1EWR - chains A and B; structure by X-ray diffraction, 3.19 A resolution.

[Chain A]
Name: DNA mismatch repair protein muts
Organism: Thermus aquaticus
Reference sequence: Q56215 (MUTS_THEAQ); residues 117-765 here = UniProt positions 117-765
Sequence (649 residues; numbered 117 to 765; the number before each row is that of its first residue):
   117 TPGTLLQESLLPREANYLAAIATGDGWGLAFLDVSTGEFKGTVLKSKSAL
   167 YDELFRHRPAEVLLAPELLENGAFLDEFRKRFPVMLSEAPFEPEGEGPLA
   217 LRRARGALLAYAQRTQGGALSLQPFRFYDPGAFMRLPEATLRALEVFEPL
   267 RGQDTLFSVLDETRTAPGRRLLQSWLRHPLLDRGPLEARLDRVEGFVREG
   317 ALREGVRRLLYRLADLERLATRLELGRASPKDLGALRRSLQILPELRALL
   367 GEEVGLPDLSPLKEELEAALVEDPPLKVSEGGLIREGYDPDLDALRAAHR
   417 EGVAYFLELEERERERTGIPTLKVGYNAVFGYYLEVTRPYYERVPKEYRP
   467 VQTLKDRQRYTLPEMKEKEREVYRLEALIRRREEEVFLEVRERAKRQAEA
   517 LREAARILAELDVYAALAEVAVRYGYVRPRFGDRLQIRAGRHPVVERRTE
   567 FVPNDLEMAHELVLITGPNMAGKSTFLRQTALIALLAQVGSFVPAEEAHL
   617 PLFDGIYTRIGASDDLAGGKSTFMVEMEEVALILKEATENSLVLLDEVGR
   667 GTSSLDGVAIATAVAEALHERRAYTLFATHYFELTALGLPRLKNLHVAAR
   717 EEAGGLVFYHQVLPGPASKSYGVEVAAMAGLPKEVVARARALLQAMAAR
Disordered / not traced: 117-130, 198-202, 328-339, 353-517, 629-634
Sequence notes: modified residue (250, 574, 586, 640, 643, 744, 762)
Modified positions: Mse250, Mse574, Mse586, Mse640, Mse643, Mse744, Mse762 (selenomethionine; parent Met)
UniProt features mapped onto this chain:
  - binding site (ATP): Gly583 to Ser590

[Chain B]
Name: DNA mismatch repair protein muts
Organism: Thermus aquaticus
Reference sequence: Q56215 (MUTS_THEAQ); residues 1117-1765 here correspond to UniProt positions 117-765 (UniProt number = residue number - 1000)
Sequence (649 residues; each row starts with the number of its first residue):
  1117 TPGTLLQESLLPREANYLAAIATGDGWGLAFLDVSTGEFKGTVLKSKSAL
  1167 YDELFRHRPAEVLLAPELLENGAFLDEFRKRFPVMLSEAPFEPEGEGPLA
  1217 LRRARGALLAYAQRTQGGALSLQPFRFYDPGAFMRLPEATLRALEVFEPL
  1267 RGQDTLFSVLDETRTAPGRRLLQSWLRHPLLDRGPLEARLDRVEGFVREG
  1317 ALREGVRRLLYRLADLERLATRLELGRASPKDLGALRRSLQILPELRALL
  1367 GEEVGLPDLSPLKEELEAALVEDPPLKVSEGGLIREGYDPDLDALRAAHR
  1417 EGVAYFLELEERERERTGIPTLKVGYNAVFGYYLEVTRPYYERVPKEYRP
  1467 VQTLKDRQRYTLPEMKEKEREVYRLEALIRRREEEVFLEVRERAKRQAEA
  1517 LREAARILAELDVYAALAEVAVRYGYVRPRFGDRLQIRAGRHPVVERRTE
  1567 FVPNDLEMAHELVLITGPNMAGKSTFLRQTALIALLAQVGSFVPAEEAHL
  1617 PLFDGIYTRIGASDDLAGGKSTFMVEMEEVALILKEATENSLVLLDEVGR
  1667 GTSSLDGVAIATAVAEALHERRAYTLFATHYFELTALGLPRLKNLHVAAR
  1717 EEAGGLVFYHQVLPGPASKSYGVEVAAMAGLPKEVVARARALLQAMAAR
Disordered / not traced: 1197-1201, 1392-1497, 1629-1634, 1763-1765
Sequence notes: modified residue (1250, 1574, 1586, 1640, 1643, 1744, 1762)
Modified positions: Mse1250, Mse1574, Mse1586, Mse1640, Mse1643, Mse1744, Mse1762 (selenomethionine; parent Met)
UniProt features mapped onto this chain:
  - binding site (ATP): Gly1583 to Ser1590

[Interface between chain A and chain B]
Residue-residue contacts (67):
  Asn585(A) - Ser1637(B)
  Asn585(A) - Gly1667(B)
  Mse586(A) - Lys1636(B)
  Mse586(A) - Ser1637(B)
  Mse586(A) - Mse1640(B)  hydrophobic
  Lys636(A) - Mse1586(B)
  Ser637(A) - Asn1585(B)
  Ser637(A) - Mse1586(B)
  Phe639(A) - Val1741(B)  hydrophobic
  Mse640(A) - Mse1586(B)  hydrophobic
  Mse640(A) - Ala1745(B)  hydrophobic
  Mse643(A) - Ala1742(B)  hydrophobic
  Mse643(A) - Ala1745(B)  hydrophobic
  Mse643(A) - Leu1747(B)
  Glu644(A) - Ala1745(B)
  Ala647(A) - Gly1746(B)
  Leu650(A) - Pro1748(B)
  Lys651(A) - Gly1746(B)  hydrogen bond (side chain-backbone)
  Lys651(A) - Pro1748(B)
  Glu663(A) - Gly1667(B)
  Gly667(A) - Asn1585(B)
  Gly667(A) - Glu1663(B)
  Gly667(A) - His1696(B)
  Thr668(A) - His1696(B)
  Thr668(A) - Gly1738(B)
  Ser669(A) - His1696(B)
  Ser670(A) - Val1674(B)
  Ser670(A) - Tyr1697(B)
  Ser670(A) - Glu1699(B)  hydrogen bond
  Leu671(A) - Mse1762(B)
  Asp672(A) - Ser1736(B)
  Asp672(A) - Gly1738(B)
  Asp672(A) - Val1739(B)  hydrogen bond (side chain-backbone)
  Val674(A) - Ser1670(B)
  Ile676(A) - Val1739(B)  hydrophobic
  Ile676(A) - Ala1742(B)  hydrophobic
  Thr678(A) - Leu1758(B)
  Ala679(A) - Val1751(B)  hydrophobic
  Glu682(A) - Arg1754(B)  salt bridge
  His696(A) - Gly1667(B)
  His696(A) - Thr1668(B)
  His696(A) - Ser1669(B)
  Tyr697(A) - Ser1670(B)
  Glu699(A) - Ser1670(B)  hydrogen bond
  Ser736(A) - Asp1672(B)
  Gly738(A) - Thr1668(B)
  Gly738(A) - Asp1672(B)  hydrogen bond (backbone-side chain)
  Val739(A) - Asp1672(B)  hydrogen bond (backbone-side chain)
  Val739(A) - Ile1676(B)  hydrophobic
  Val741(A) - Phe1639(B)  hydrophobic
  Ala742(A) - Mse1643(B)  hydrophobic
  Ala742(A) - Ile1676(B)  hydrophobic
  Ala745(A) - Mse1640(B)  hydrophobic
  Ala745(A) - Mse1643(B)  hydrophobic
  Ala745(A) - Glu1644(B)
  Gly746(A) - Ala1647(B)
  Gly746(A) - Lys1651(B)  hydrogen bond (backbone-side chain)
  Leu747(A) - Mse1643(B)
  Leu747(A) - Ala1647(B)
  Leu747(A) - Leu1650(B)  hydrophobic
  Pro748(A) - Leu1650(B)
  Pro748(A) - Lys1651(B)
  Val751(A) - Ala1679(B)  hydrophobic
  Val751(A) - Val1680(B)
  Arg754(A) - Glu1682(B)  salt bridge
  Leu758(A) - Thr1678(B)
  Mse762(A) - Leu1671(B)  hydrophobic
Also at the interface, not in a pair above, chain A (45 interface residues in all): Val680, Phe698, Phe724, Tyr737, Ala755, Leu759
Also at the interface, not in a pair above, chain B (45 interface residues in all): Ala1675, Ala1683, Phe1698, Ala1755, Leu1759

[Overview]
The chain A/chain B interface involves 45 residues from each chain, with 7 hydrogen bonds and 2 salt bridges.
Polar pairs include Glu682(A)-Arg1754(B), Arg754(A)-Glu1682(B) and Lys651(A)-Gly1746(B). UniProt lists 8
ATP-binding residues on chain A; 8 ATP-binding residues on chain B.
Both chains are DNA mismatch repair protein muts (Thermus aquaticus). Entry 1EWR (Crystal structure of taq
muts) was determined by X-ray diffraction together with 1EWQ from the same study.
